PDB entry 8JLZ | electron microscopy, 3.09 A resolution | chains A and R of the 5 polymer chains in the assembly

[Chain A]
Protein: Guanine nucleotide-binding protein G(s) subunit alpha isoforms short
Source organism: Homo sapiens
UniProtKB: P63092 (GNAS2_HUMAN); residues 1-394 here = UniProt positions 1-394
Chain sequence (394 residues; each row starts with the number of its first residue):
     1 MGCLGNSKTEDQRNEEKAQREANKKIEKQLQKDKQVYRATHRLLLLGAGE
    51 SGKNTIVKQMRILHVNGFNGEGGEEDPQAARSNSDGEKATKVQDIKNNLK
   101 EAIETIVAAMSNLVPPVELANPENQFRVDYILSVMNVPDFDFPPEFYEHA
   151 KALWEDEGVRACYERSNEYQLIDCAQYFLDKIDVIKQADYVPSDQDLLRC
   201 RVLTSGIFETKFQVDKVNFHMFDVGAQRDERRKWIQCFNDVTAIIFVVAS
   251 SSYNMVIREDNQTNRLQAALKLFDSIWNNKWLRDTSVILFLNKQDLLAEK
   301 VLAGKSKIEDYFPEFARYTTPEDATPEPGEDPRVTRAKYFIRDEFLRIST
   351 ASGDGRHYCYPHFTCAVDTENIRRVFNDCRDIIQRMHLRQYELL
Unresolved in the structure: 1-8, 48-50, 60-204, 252-262
Differences from the reference sequence: engineered mutation N54 (Ser in P63092), A226 (Gly in P63092), A268 (Glu in P63092), K271 (Asn in P63092), D274 (Lys in P63092), K280 (Arg in P63092), D284 (Thr in P63092), T285 (Ile in P63092)

[Chain R]
Protein: 5-hydroxytryptamine receptor 6
Source organism: Homo sapiens
UniProtKB: P50406 (5HT6R_HUMAN); numbering as in UniProt (aligned over 1-440)
Chain sequence (440 residues; numbered 1 to 440; the number before each row is that of its first residue):
     1 MVPEPGPTANSTPAWGAGPPSAPGGSGWVAAALCVVIALTAAANSLLIAL
    51 ICTQPALRNTSNFFLVSLFTSDLMVGLVVMPPAMLNALYGRWVLARGLCL
   101 LWTAFDVMCCSASILNLCLISLDRYLLILSPLRYKLRMTPLRALALVLGA
   151 WSLAALASFLPLLLGWHELGHARPPVPGQCRLLASLPFVLVASGLTFFLP
   201 SGAICFTYCRILLAARKQAVQVASLTTGMASQASETLQVPRTPRPGVESA
   251 DSRRLATKHSRKALKASLTLGILLGMFFVTWLPFFVANIVQAVCDCISPG
   301 LFDVLTWLGYCNSTMNPIIYPLFMRDFKRALGRFLPCPRCPRERQASLAS
   351 PSLRTSHSGPRPGLSLQQVLPLPLPPDSDSDSDAGSGGSSGLRLTAQLLL
   401 PGEATQDPPLPTRAAAAVNFFNIDPAEPELRPHPLGIPTN
Unresolved in the structure: 1-26, 226-263, 333-440
Disulfides: C99-C180, C294-C296
Residues lining bound ligands: st1936 (UQL; 2-(5-chloranyl-2-methyl-1H-indol-3-yl)-N,N-dimethyl-ethanamine): D106, V107, C110, S111, L182, A184, F188, A192, S193, W281, F284, F285, N288, Y310
Curated features (UniProtKB/Swiss-Prot):
  - binding site (serotonin): D106, N288
  - mutagenesis: D106 (D106A: Abolished G-protein coupled receptor activity in response to serotonin), C110 (C110A: Decreased G-protein coupled receptor activity in response to serotonin), S111 (S111A/T: Decreased G-protein coupled receptor activity in response to serotonin), L182 (L182A: Decreased G-protein coupled receptor activity in response to serotonin), F188 (F188A: Decreased G-protein coupled receptor activity in response to serotonin), A192 (A192Y: Abolished G-protein coupled receptor activity in response to serotonin), W281 (W281A: Abolished G-protein coupled receptor activity in response to serotonin), F284 (F284A: Abolished G-protein coupled receptor activity in response to serotonin), F285 (F285A: Decreased G-protein coupled receptor activity in response to serotonin), Y310 (Y310A: Decreased G-protein coupled receptor activity in response to serotonin)

[Interface between chain A and chain R]
Contacting residue pairs (32; chain A residue first):
  R38(A) with K135(R)
  H41(A) with L132(R)
  D215(A) with R133(R), hydrogen bond (backbone-side chain)
  L346(A) with L225(R), hydrophobic
  C359(A) with L225(R)
  P361(A) with L225(R)
  F376(A) with L132(R), hydrophobic
  R380(A) with P131(R); L132(R)
  D381(A) with Q218(R)
  I383(A) with P131(R), hydrophobic; L132(R), hydrophobic
  Q384(A) with I128(R), hydrogen bond (side chain-backbone); Q218(R), hydrogen bond
  R385(A) with Q218(R), hydrogen bond; V222(R)
  H387(A) with L127(R)
  L388(A) with I128(R), hydrophobic
  R389(A) with R325(R), hydrogen bond (backbone-side chain)
  Q390(A) with F323(R); M324(R); R325(R), hydrogen bond (backbone-backbone); D326(R)
  Y391(A) with S61(R); F323(R)
  E392(A) with K265(R); F323(R); R325(R), salt bridge
  L393(A) with I211(R), hydrophobic; A266(R), hydrogen bond (backbone-backbone)
  L394(A) with Q218(R); K265(R), hydrogen bond (backbone-side chain)
Other interface residues (no listed pair), chain A (25 interface residues in all): Q35, A39, V217, D323, C379
Other interface residues (no listed pair), chain R (25 interface residues in all): R124, L129, A215, Q221, S224, L264, T269, L270

[Summary]
The chain A/chain R interface involves 25 residues from each chain, with 8 hydrogen bonds and 1 salt bridge.
Among the polar pairs are E392(A)-R325(R), D215(A)-R133(R) and Q384(A)-I128(R). Bound to chain R: st1936.
Here chain A is Guanine nucleotide-binding protein G(s) subunit alpha isoforms short and chain R is
5-hydroxytryptamine receptor 6, both from Homo sapiens. Entry 8JLZ (ST1936-5HT6R complex) was determined by
electron microscopy.
